7E4Y - chains A and E of the 6 polymer chains in the assembly; structure by X-ray diffraction, 2.71 A resolution.

# Chain A
Name: Tubulin alpha-1B chain
Source organism: Bos taurus
UniProtKB: P81947 (TBA1B_BOVIN); residues 1-440 here = UniProt positions 1-440
Chain sequence (440 residues; each row starts with the number of its first residue):
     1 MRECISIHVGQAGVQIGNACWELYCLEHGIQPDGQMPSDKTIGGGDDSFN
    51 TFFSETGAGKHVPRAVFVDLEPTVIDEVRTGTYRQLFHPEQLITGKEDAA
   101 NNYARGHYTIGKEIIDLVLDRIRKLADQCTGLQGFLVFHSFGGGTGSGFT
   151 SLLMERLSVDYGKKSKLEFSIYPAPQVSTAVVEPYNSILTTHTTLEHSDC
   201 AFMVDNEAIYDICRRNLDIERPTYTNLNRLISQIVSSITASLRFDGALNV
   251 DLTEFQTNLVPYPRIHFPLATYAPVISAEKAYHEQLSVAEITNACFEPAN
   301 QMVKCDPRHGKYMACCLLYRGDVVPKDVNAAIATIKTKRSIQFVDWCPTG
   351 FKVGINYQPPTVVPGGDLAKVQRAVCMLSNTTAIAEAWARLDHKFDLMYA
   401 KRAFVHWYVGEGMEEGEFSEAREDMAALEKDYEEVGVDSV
Unresolved in the structure: 438-440
Ion coordination: Ca2+: Asp-39, Thr-41, Gly-44, Glu-55
Residues lining bound ligands: GTP (guanosine-5'-triphosphate): Gly-10, Gln-11, Ala-12, Gln-15, Ile-16, Asp-69, Asp-98, Ala-99, Ala-100, Asn-101, Asn-102, Ser-140, Gly-142, Gly-143, Gly-144, Thr-145, Gly-146, Ile-171, Val-177, Ser-178, Thr-179, Glu-183, Asn-206, Ile-209, Tyr-224, Leu-227, Asn-228, Ile-231

# Chain E
Name: Stathmin-4
Source organism: Rattus norvegicus
UniProtKB: P63043 (STMN4_RAT); residues 6-143 here correspond to UniProt positions 50-187 (UniProt number = residue number + 44)
Chain sequence (138 residues; row label = number of the first residue in the row):
     6 MEVIELNKCTSGQSFEVILKPPSFDGVPEFNASLPRRRDPSLEEIQKKLE
    56 AAEERRKYQEAELLKHLAEKREHEREVIQKAIEENNNFIKMAKEKLAQKM
   106 ESNKENREAHLAAMLERLQEKDKHAEEVRKNKELKEEA
Unresolved in the structure: 29-43
UniProt features mapped onto this chain:
  - modified residue: Ser-46 (Phosphoserine)

# Interface between chain A and chain E
Residue-residue contacts (59; chain A residue first):
  His-107(A) with Leu-54(E)
  Tyr-108(A) with Ala-57(E), hydrophobic
  Thr-109(A) with Arg-61(E)
  Lys-112(A) with Leu-54(E); Glu-55(E); Glu-58(E), salt bridge
  Glu-155(A) with Ile-50(E)
  Arg-156(A) with Leu-47(E); Ile-50(E); Gln-51(E)
  Val-159(A) with Pro-45(E); Leu-47(E), hydrophobic
  His-197(A) with Asp-44(E); Pro-45(E)
  Asp-245(A) with Cys-14(E); Ser-16(E)
  Ala-247(A) with Asn-12(E); Ser-19(E)
  Leu-248(A) with Ser-19(E)
  Pro-325(A) with Gln-18(E); Phe-20(E), hydrophobic
  Asn-329(A) with Met-6(E); Val-8(E); Phe-20(E); Val-22(E)
  Ile-332(A) with Val-22(E), hydrophobic
  Ala-333(A) with Met-6(E)
  Lys-336(A) with Leu-24(E)
  Asp-345(A) with Pro-27(E); Ser-28(E), hydrogen bond (backbone-backbone)
  Cys-347(A) with Pro-27(E)
  Pro-348(A) with Lys-25(E); Pro-27(E)
  Thr-349(A) with Ile-23(E); Leu-24(E), hydrogen bond (backbone-backbone); Lys-25(E), hydrogen bond (backbone-backbone)
  Gly-350(A) with Val-22(E)
  Phe-351(A) with Glu-21(E); Val-22(E), hydrogen bond (backbone-backbone)
  Lys-352(A) with Phe-20(E); Glu-21(E), salt bridge
  Val-353(A) with Ser-19(E); Phe-20(E), hydrogen bond (backbone-backbone)
  Gly-354(A) with Gln-18(E)
  Ile-355(A) with Gly-17(E); Gln-18(E), hydrogen bond (backbone-backbone)
  Asn-356(A) with Ser-16(E)
  Tyr-357(A) with Thr-15(E); Ser-16(E), hydrogen bond (backbone-backbone); Gly-17(E); Gln-18(E), hydrogen bond
  Val-409(A) with Gln-64(E)
  Gly-410(A) with Arg-61(E); Gln-64(E)
  Glu-411(A) with Arg-61(E), hydrogen bond (backbone-side chain)
  Gly-412(A) with Ala-57(E); Arg-60(E), hydrogen bond (backbone-side chain); Arg-61(E)
  Glu-414(A) with Arg-60(E), salt bridge
Interface residues without a listed pair, chain A (38 interface residues in all): Glu-113, Leu-152, Val-328, Trp-346, Met-413
Interface residues without a listed pair, chain E (32 interface residues in all): Pro-26, Ser-46, Lys-53

# Summary
The interface between chain A and chain E involves 38 residues on one side and 32 on the other, with 10
hydrogen bonds and 3 salt bridges. Polar contacts include Lys-112(A)/Glu-58(E), Lys-352(A)/Glu-21(E) and
Glu-414(A)/Arg-60(E). Chain A binds GTP.
Chain A is Tubulin alpha-1B chain (Bos taurus) and chain E is Stathmin-4 (Rattus norvegicus); the structure,
Crystal structure of tubulin in complex with L-DM4-SMe, was determined by X-ray diffraction.
